1Z2B - chains C and D of the 5 polymer chains in the assembly; structure by X-ray diffraction, 4.10 A resolution (low resolution: residue-level contacts below are approximate; hydrogen-bond / salt-bridge calls are withheld).

[Chain C]
Name: Tubulin alpha chain
Organism: Bos taurus
Amino-acid sequence (448 residues; each row starts with the number of its first residue):
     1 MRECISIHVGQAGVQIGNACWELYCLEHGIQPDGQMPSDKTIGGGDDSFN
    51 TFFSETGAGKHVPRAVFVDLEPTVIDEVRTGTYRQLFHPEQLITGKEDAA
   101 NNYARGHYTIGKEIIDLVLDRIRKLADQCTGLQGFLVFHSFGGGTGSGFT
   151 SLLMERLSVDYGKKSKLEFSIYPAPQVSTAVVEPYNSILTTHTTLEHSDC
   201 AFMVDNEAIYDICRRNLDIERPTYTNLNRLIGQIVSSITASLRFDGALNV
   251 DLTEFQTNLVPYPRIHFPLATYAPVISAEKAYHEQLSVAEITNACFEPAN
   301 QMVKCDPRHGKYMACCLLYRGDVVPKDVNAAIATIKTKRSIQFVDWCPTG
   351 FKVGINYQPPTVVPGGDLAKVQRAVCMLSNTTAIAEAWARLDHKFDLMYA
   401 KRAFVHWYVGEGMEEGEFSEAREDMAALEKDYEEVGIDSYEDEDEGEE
Unresolved in the structure: 1, 43-46, 280-284, 438-448
Metal / ion sites: Mg2+: Gly144 (together with GTP)
Ligand contacts:
  - CN2 (2-mercapto-N-[1,2,3,10-tetramethoxy-9-oxo-5,6,7,9-tetrahydro-benzo[a]heptalen-7-yl]acetamide): Ser178, Thr179, Ala180, Val181
  - GTP: Gly10, Gln11, Ala12, Gln15, Ile16, Asp69, Glu71, Asp98, Ala99, Ala100, Asn101, Ser140, Gly142, Gly143, Gly144, Thr145, Gly146, Ile171, Pro173, Val177, Ser178, Glu183, Asn206, Tyr224, Asn228, Ile231
  - vinblastine (VLB; (2alpha,2'beta,3beta,4alpha,5beta)-vincaleukoblastine): Asn249, Pro325, Lys326, Val328, Asn329, Ile332, Ala333, Phe351, Val353, Gly354, Ile355

[Chain D]
Name: Tubulin beta chain
Organism: Bos taurus
Amino-acid sequence (445 residues; each row starts with the number of its first residue; note: 10 numbers in that range are skipped by the numbering (no residue carries them; nothing is unmodelled there)):
     1 MREIVHIQAGQCGNQIGAKFWEVISDEHGIDPTGSYHGDSDLQL
    47 ERINVYYNEATGNKYVPRAILVDLEPGTMDSVRSGPFGQIFRPDNFVFGQ
    97 SGAGNNWAKGHYTEGAELVDSVLDVVRKESESCDCLQGFQLTHSLGGGTG
   147 SGMGTLLISKIREEYPDRIMNTFSVVPSPKVSDTVVEPYNATLSVHQLVE
   197 NTDETYSIDNEALYDICFRTLKLTTPTYGDLNHLVSATMSGVTTCLRFPG
   247 QLNADLRKLAVNMVPFPRLHFFMPGFAPLTSRGSQQYRALTVPELTQQMF
   297 DSKNMMAACDPRHGRYLTVAAVFRGRMSMKEVDEQMLNVQNKNSSYFVEW
   347 IPNNVKTAVCDIPP
   369 RGLKMSATFIGNSTAIQELFKRISEQFTAMFRRKAFLHWYTGEGMDEMEF
   419 TEAESNMNDLVSEYQQYQDATADEQGEFEEEEGEDEA
Unresolved in the structure: 1, 278-285, 439-455
Ligand contacts:
  - CN2 (2-mercapto-N-[1,2,3,10-tetramethoxy-9-oxo-5,6,7,9-tetrahydro-benzo[a]heptalen-7-yl]acetamide): Val238, Thr239, Cys241, Leu242, Leu248, Ala250, Lys254, Leu255, Asn258, Met259, Thr314, Val315, Ala316, Ala317, Val318, Asn350, Val351, Lys352, Ala354, Ile378
  - GDP (guanosine-5'-diphosphate): Gly10, Gln11, Cys12, Gln15, Ile16, Asn101, Ser140, Gly142, Gly143, Gly144, Thr145, Gly146, Ser147, Val171, Pro173, Val177, Ser178, Asp179, Glu183, Asn206, Leu209, Tyr224, Leu227, Asn228

[Interface between chain C and chain D]
Residue-residue contacts - 50 pairs, chain C then chain D:
  Gln11(C) - Asn249(D)
  Glu71(C) - Asn249(D)
  Lys96(C) - Arg2(D)
  Lys96(C) - Cys131(D)
  Glu97(C) - Arg2(D)
  Glu97(C) - Cys131(D)
  Glu97(C) - Arg164(D)
  Glu97(C) - Arg253(D)
  Asp98(C) - Arg2(D)
  Asp98(C) - Asn249(D)
  Asp98(C) - Asp251(D)
  Asp98(C) - Lys254(D)
  Ala100(C) - Asp251(D)
  Ala100(C) - Arg253(D)
  Ala100(C) - Lys254(D)
  Ala100(C) - Val257(D)
  Asn101(C) - Lys254(D)
  Arg105(C) - Arg253(D)
  Pro175(C) - Asn349(D)
  Pro175(C) - Lys352(D)
  Ser178(C) - Lys352(D)
  Thr179(C) - Lys352(D)
  Ala180(C) - Asn258(D)
  Ala180(C) - Lys352(D)
  Val181(C) - Asn258(D)
  Val181(C) - Ile347(D)
  Val182(C) - Val257(D)
  Val182(C) - Asn258(D)
  Glu220(C) - Lys326(D)
  Arg221(C) - Met325(D)
  Lys394(C) - Pro348(D)
  Leu397(C) - Glu345(D)
  Leu397(C) - Trp346(D)
  Leu397(C) - Pro348(D)
  Met398(C) - Trp346(D)
  Met398(C) - Pro348(D)
  Lys401(C) - Phe262(D)
  Lys401(C) - Trp346(D)
  Ala403(C) - Pro261(D)
  Ala403(C) - Phe262(D)
  Phe404(C) - Val257(D)
  Phe404(C) - Asn258(D)
  Phe404(C) - Val260(D)
  Phe404(C) - Pro261(D)
  Phe404(C) - Ile347(D)
  His406(C) - Val260(D)
  His406(C) - Pro261(D)
  His406(C) - Pro263(D)
  Trp407(C) - Val257(D)
  Trp407(C) - Val260(D)
Other interface residues (no listed pair), chain C (26 interface residues in all): Ala99, Arg402
Other interface residues (no listed pair), chain D (25 interface residues in all): Asp130, Ala256, Thr314, Ala438

[Summary]
The interface between chain C and chain D involves 26 residues on one side and 25 on the other. Compound CN2
is bound between chain C and chain D. Chain C binds GTP and vinblastine. Bound to chain D: GDP.
Here chain C is Tubulin alpha chain and chain D is Tubulin beta chain, both from Bos taurus. Entry 1Z2B
(Tubulin-colchicine-vinblastine: stathmin-like domain complex) was determined by X-ray diffraction.
